Entry 3C48 (X-ray diffraction, 2.10 A resolution); this record covers chains A and B.

== Chain A (and B) ==
Name: Predicted glycosyltransferases
From: Corynebacterium glutamicum
Notes: EC 2.4.1.-; chain B of this document is another copy of the same molecule, construct and numbering; everything in this record applies to it too
UniProt: Q8NTA6 (Q8NTA6_CORGL); residue numbers follow UniProt; this construct covers 1-418
Amino-acid sequence (438 residues; numbered -19 to 418; the number before each row is that of its first residue; numbers below 1 keep their minus sign (Met-19 is residue -19)):
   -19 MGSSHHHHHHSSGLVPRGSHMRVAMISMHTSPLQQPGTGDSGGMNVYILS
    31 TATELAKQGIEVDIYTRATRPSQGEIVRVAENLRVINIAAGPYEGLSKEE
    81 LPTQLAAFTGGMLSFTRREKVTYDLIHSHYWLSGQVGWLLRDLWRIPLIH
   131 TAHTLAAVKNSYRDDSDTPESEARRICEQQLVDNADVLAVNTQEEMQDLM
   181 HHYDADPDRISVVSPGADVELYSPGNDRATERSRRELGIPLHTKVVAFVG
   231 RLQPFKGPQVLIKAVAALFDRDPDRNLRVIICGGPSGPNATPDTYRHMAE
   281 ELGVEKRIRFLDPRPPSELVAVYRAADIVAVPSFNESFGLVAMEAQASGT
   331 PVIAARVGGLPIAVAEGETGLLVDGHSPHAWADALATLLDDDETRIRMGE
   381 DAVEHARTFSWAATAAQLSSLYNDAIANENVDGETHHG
Not modelled in the structure: -19 to -2, 16-22, 143-146, 206-209, 267-272 (chain B: -19 to 0, 16-22, 140-147, 267-273)
Construct notes: expression tag (-19 to 0)
What the authors report for this chain:
  - self-association interface (contacts with another copy of this molecule); pairs are residue here / residue on that copy: Pro72-Ile156 (hydrophobic contact), Leu76-Ile156 (hydrophobic contact), Gln84-Gln160 (hydrogen bond), Leu93-Leu119 (hydrophobic contact)
  - contacts within the chain: Phe318-Ala393, Phe318-Gln397, Ser194-Phe318, Gly196-Leu320, Ala197-Leu320
  - conformationally variable residues (order/disorder transition): Pro16 to Gly22

== Chain A / chain B interface ==
Contacting residue pairs (74; chain A residue first):
  Ala69(A) - Gly418(B)
  Ala70(A) - Gly418(B)
  Gly71(A) - Gln160(B)
  Gly71(A) - Gly418(B)  hydrogen bond (backbone-backbone)
  Pro72(A) - Ile156(B)
  Glu80(A) - Pro149(B)
  Glu80(A) - Ala153(B)
  Pro82(A) - Pro82(B)
  Pro82(A) - Thr83(B)
  Pro82(A) - Leu85(B)
  Thr83(A) - Pro82(B)
  Thr83(A) - Leu85(B)
  Thr83(A) - Trp111(B)
  Thr83(A) - Ala153(B)
  Thr83(A) - Cys157(B)  hydrogen bond (backbone-side chain)
  Gln84(A) - Ile156(B)
  Gln84(A) - Cys157(B)
  Gln84(A) - Gln160(B)  hydrogen bond
  Leu85(A) - Pro82(B)
  Leu85(A) - Thr83(B)
  Ala86(A) - Gln115(B)
  Ala86(A) - Leu119(B)
  Ala87(A) - Gln115(B)
  Ala87(A) - Trp118(B)  hydrophobic
  Ala87(A) - Gln160(B)
  Ala87(A) - His416(B)  hydrogen bond (backbone-side chain)
  Thr89(A) - Leu119(B)
  Gly90(A) - Leu119(B)
  Gly90(A) - His416(B)
  Gly91(A) - His416(B)  hydrogen bond (backbone-side chain)
  Ser94(A) - Asp122(B)
  Ser94(A) - Gly413(B)  hydrogen bond (side chain-backbone)
  Ser94(A) - Glu414(B)
  Ser94(A) - His416(B)
  Arg97(A) - Asp122(B)
  Arg97(A) - Leu123(B)
  Arg97(A) - Arg125(B)
  Arg97(A) - Gly413(B)  hydrogen bond (side chain-backbone)
  Arg97(A) - Glu414(B)
  Arg98(A) - Glu414(B)  hydrogen bond (side chain-backbone)
  Trp111(A) - Thr83(B)
  Gln115(A) - Ala86(B)
  Gln115(A) - Ala87(B)
  Trp118(A) - Ala87(B)  hydrophobic
  Leu119(A) - Ala86(B)
  Leu119(A) - Thr89(B)
  Leu119(A) - Gly90(B)
  Asp122(A) - Ser94(B)
  Asp122(A) - Arg97(B)
  Leu123(A) - Arg97(B)
  Leu123(A) - Leu123(B)  hydrophobic
  Pro149(A) - Glu80(B)
  Ala153(A) - Glu80(B)
  Ala153(A) - Thr83(B)
  Ile156(A) - Pro72(B)
  Ile156(A) - Gln84(B)
  Cys157(A) - Thr83(B)  hydrogen bond (side chain-backbone)
  Cys157(A) - Gln84(B)
  Gln160(A) - Gly71(B)
  Gln160(A) - Gln84(B)  hydrogen bond
  Gln160(A) - Ala87(B)
  Gly413(A) - Ser94(B)  hydrogen bond (backbone-side chain)
  Gly413(A) - Arg97(B)  hydrogen bond (backbone-side chain)
  Glu414(A) - Ser94(B)
  Glu414(A) - Arg97(B)
  Glu414(A) - Arg98(B)  hydrogen bond (backbone-side chain)
  Glu414(A) - Lys100(B)  salt bridge
  His416(A) - Ala87(B)  hydrogen bond (side chain-backbone)
  His416(A) - Gly90(B)
  His416(A) - Gly91(B)  hydrogen bond (side chain-backbone)
  His416(A) - Ser94(B)
  Gly418(A) - Ala69(B)
  Gly418(A) - Ala70(B)
  Gly418(A) - Gly71(B)  hydrogen bond (backbone-backbone)
Also at the interface, not in a pair above, chain A (35 interface residues in all): Leu76, Leu93, Glu150
Also at the interface, not in a pair above, chain B (38 interface residues in all): Leu76, Leu93, Glu150, Asp412

== Overview ==
35 residues of chain A face 38 of chain B across their interface, with 16 hydrogen bonds and 1 salt bridge.
Among the polar pairs are Glu414(A)-Lys100(B), Gly71(A)-Gly418(B) and Thr83(A)-Cys157(B). The paper reports
conformational variability at Pro16(A); a self-association interface involving Pro72(A), Leu76(A) and Gln84(A)
among others.
Both chains are Predicted glycosyltransferases (Corynebacterium glutamicum). Entry 3C48 (Structure of the
retaining glycosyltransferase MshA: The first step in mycothiol biosynthesis. Organism: Corynebacterium
glutamicum- APO ...) was determined by X-ray diffraction, deposited together with 3C4Q.
